PDB entry 6EVY | electron microscopy, 4.40 A resolution (low resolution: residue-level contacts below are approximate; hydrogen-bond / salt-bridge calls are withheld) | chains F and B of the 12 polymer chains in the assembly

== Chain F (and B) ==
Name: Tubulin beta chain
From: Sus scrofa
Notes: chain B of this document is another copy of the same molecule, construct and numbering; everything in this record applies to it too
Reference sequence: P02554 (TBB_PIG); residue numbers follow UniProt; this construct covers 1-445
Chain sequence (445 residues; row label = number of the first residue in the row):
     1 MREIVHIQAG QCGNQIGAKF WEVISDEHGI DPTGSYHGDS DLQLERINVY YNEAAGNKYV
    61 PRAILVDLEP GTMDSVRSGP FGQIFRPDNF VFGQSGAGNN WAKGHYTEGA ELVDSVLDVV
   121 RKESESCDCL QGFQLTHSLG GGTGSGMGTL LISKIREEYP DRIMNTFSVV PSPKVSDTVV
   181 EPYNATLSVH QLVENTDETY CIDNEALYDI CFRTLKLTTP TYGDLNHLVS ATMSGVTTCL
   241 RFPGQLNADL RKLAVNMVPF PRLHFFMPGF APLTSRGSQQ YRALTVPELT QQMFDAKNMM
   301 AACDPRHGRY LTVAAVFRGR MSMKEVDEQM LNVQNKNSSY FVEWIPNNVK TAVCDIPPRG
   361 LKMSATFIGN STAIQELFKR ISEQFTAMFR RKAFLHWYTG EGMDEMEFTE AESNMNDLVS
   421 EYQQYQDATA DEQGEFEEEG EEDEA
Disordered / not traced: 430-445
Residues lining bound ligands:
  - GTP-gamma-S (GSP; 5'-guanosine-diphosphate-monothiophosphate): G10, Q11, C12, Q15, I16, E69, A97, N99, S138, G140, G141, G142, T143, G144, V169, D177, N204, Y222, N226
  - GTP (guanosine-5'-triphosphate): Q245, L246, K252
UniProt features mapped onto this chain:
  - motif: M1 to I4 (MREI motif)
  - binding site (GTP): Q11, E69, S138, G142, T143, G144, N204, N226
  - binding site (Mg(2+)): E69
  - modified residue: S40 (Phosphoserine), K58 (N6-acetyllysine), S172 (Phosphoserine), T285 (Phosphothreonine), T290 (Phosphothreonine), R318 (Omega-N-methylarginine), E438 (5-glutamyl polyglutamate)
  - cross-link (Glycyl lysine isopeptide (Lys-Gly)): K58 (interchain with G-Cter in ubiquitin), K324 (interchain with G-Cter in ubiquitin)

== Chain F / chain B interface ==
Pairs across the interface (10; chain F residue first):
  Q280(F) - K58(B)
  Y281(F) - A54(B)
  Y281(F) - V60(B)
  Y281(F) - Q83(B)
  Y281(F) - R86(B)
  Y281(F) - P87(B)
  R282(F) - R86(B)
  A283(F) - E53(B)
  A283(F) - A54(B)
  K336(F) - E125(B)
Other interface residues (no listed pair), chain F (7 interface residues in all): G277, Q291
Other interface residues (no listed pair), chain B (10 interface residues in all): I84, K122

== In short ==
The interface between chain F and chain B involves 7 residues on one side and 10 on the other. Chain F binds
GTP-gamma-S and GTP. From UniProt: 8 GTP-binding residues and Mg2+-binding residue E69(F) on chain F.
Both chains are Tubulin beta chain (Sus scrofa). Entry 6EVY (Cryo-EM structure of GTPgammaS-microtubule
co-polymerised with doublecortin) was determined by electron microscopy together with 6EVX, 6EVW, 6EVZ and
6EW0 from the same study.
